3CA2 - chain A; structure by X-ray diffraction, 2.00 A resolution.

Chain A:
Name: Carbonic anhydrase II
Organism: Homo sapiens
Notes: EC 4.2.1.1
UniProt: P00918 (CAH2_HUMAN); the author numbering skips numbers that UniProt does not, so the offset changes along the chain: 2-125 = UniProt 1-124; 127-261 = UniProt 125-259
Amino-acid sequence (259 residues; numbered 2 to 261; 1 number in that range is skipped by the numbering (no residue carries it; nothing is unmodelled there); the number before each row is that of its first residue):
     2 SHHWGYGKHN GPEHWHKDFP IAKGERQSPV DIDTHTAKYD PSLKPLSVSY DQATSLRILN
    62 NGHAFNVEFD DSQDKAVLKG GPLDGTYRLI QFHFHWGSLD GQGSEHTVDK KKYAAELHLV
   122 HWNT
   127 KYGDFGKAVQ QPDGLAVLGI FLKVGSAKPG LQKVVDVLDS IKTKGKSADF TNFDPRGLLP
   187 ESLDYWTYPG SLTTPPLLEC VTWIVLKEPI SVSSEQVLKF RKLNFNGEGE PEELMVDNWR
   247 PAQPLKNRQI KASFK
Not modelled in the structure: 2-3, 261
Ion coordination: Hg2+ site 1: Asn62, His64; 3-mercuri-4-aminobenzenesulfonamide Hg near His64 (its only coordinating residue here); Zn2+: His94, His96, His119 (together with 3-mercuri-4-aminobenzenesulfonamide); Hg2+ site 2: Gln137, Glu205, Cys206
Residues lining bound ligands: 3-mercuri-4-aminobenzenesulfonamide (AMS): Asn62, His64, Gln92, His94, His96, Glu106, His119, Val121, Val143, Ser197, Leu198, Thr199, Thr200, Trp209

In short:
Ligands of chain A: 3-mercuri-4-aminobenzenesulfonamide. Asn62 and His64 form the Hg2+ site 1. His94, His96
and His119 form the Zn2+ site.
Chain A is Carbonic anhydrase II (Homo sapiens); the structure, Crystallographic studies of inhibitor binding
sites in human carbonic anhydrase II. A pentacoordinated binding of the ..., was determined by X-ray
diffraction (same publication as 2CA2).
